PDB entry 7UKN | X-ray diffraction, 2.90 A resolution | chains A and B

== Chain A ==
Molecule: DNA damage-binding protein 1
Organism: Homo sapiens
UniProtKB: Q16531 (DDB1_HUMAN); residue numbers follow UniProt; this construct covers 1-1140
Sequence (1142 residues; each row starts with the number of its first residue; numbers below 1 keep their minus sign (Gly-1 is residue -1)):
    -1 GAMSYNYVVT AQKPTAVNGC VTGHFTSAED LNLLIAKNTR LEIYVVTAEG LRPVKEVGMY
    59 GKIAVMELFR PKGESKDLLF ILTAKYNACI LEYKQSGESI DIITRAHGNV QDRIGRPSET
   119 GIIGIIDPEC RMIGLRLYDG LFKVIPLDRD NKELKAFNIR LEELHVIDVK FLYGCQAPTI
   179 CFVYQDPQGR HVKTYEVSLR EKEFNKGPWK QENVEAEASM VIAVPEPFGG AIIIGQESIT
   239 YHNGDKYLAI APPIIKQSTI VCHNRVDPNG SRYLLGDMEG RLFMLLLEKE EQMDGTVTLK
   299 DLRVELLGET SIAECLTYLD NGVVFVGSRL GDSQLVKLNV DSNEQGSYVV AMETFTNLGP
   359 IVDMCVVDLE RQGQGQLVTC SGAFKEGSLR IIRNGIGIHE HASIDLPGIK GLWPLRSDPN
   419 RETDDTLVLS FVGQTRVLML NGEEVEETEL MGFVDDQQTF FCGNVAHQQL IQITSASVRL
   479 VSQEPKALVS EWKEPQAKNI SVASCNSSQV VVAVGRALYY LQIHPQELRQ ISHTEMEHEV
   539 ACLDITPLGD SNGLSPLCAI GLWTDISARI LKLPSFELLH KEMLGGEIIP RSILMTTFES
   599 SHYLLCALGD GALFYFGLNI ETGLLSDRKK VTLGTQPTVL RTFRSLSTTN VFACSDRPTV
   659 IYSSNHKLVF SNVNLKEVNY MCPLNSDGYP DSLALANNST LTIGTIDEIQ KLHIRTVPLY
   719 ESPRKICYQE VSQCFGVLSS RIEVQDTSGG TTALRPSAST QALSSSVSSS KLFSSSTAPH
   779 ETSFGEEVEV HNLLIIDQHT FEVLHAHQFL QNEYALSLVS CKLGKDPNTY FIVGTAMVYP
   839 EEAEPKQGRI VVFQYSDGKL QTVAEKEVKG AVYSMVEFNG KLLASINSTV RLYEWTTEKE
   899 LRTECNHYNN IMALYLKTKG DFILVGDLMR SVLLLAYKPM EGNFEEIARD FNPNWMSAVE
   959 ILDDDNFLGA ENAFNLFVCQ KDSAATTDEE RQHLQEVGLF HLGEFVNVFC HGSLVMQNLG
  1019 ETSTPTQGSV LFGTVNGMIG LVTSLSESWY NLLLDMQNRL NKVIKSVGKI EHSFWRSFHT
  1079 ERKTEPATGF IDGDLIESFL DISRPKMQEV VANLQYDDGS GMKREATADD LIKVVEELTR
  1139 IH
Unresolved in the structure: -1 to 1, 47, 289-294, 415-417, 439-455, 477-491, 546-552, 685, 747-748, 773-782, 1016-1022, 1112-1122
Construct notes: expression tag (-1 to 0)
Disulfide bonds: Cys18-Cys313

== Chain B ==
Molecule: H-Box Motif of pUL145
UniProtKB: F5HF44 (UL145_HCMVM); residues 25-37 here = UniProt positions 25-37
Sequence (13 residues; row label = number of the first residue in the row):
    25 NAVQLLCART RDG

== Chain A / chain B interface ==
Residue-residue contacts - 30 pairs, chain A then chain B:
  Arg327(A) - Arg35(B)
  Arg327(A) - Gly37(B)
  Val360(A) - Thr34(B)
  Ala381(A) - Arg35(B)
  Phe382(A) - Arg35(B)
  Arg722(A) - Cys31(B)  hydrogen bond
  Tyr812(A) - Val27(B)  hydrophobic
  Tyr812(A) - Gln28(B)  hydrogen bond
  Leu814(A) - Val27(B)  hydrophobic
  Val836(A) - Asn25(B)
  Val836(A) - Val27(B)  hydrophobic
  Val836(A) - Gln28(B)
  Tyr837(A) - Asn25(B)  hydrogen bond (backbone-side chain)
  Glu840(A) - Asn25(B)  hydrogen bond (backbone-side chain)
  Ala841(A) - Asn25(B)
  Ala841(A) - Ala26(B)  hydrogen bond (backbone-backbone)
  Pro843(A) - Val27(B)  hydrophobic
  Ala869(A) - Val27(B)  hydrophobic
  Tyr871(A) - Ala26(B)
  Tyr871(A) - Val27(B)
  Tyr871(A) - Leu30(B)  hydrophobic
  Met910(A) - Leu30(B)  hydrophobic
  Leu912(A) - Leu30(B)  hydrophobic
  Tyr913(A) - Arg33(B)  hydrogen bond
  Met954(A) - Arg33(B)  hydrogen bond (backbone-side chain)
  Phe1003(A) - Arg33(B)
  Asn1005(A) - Thr34(B)  hydrogen bond (side chain-backbone)
  Val1033(A) - Thr34(B)
  Val1033(A) - Arg35(B)
  Val1033(A) - Asp36(B)
Also at the interface, not in a pair above, chain A (26 interface residues in all): Leu328, Pro358, Pro838, Leu926, Ser955

== Summary ==
Chain A and chain B form an interface of 26 and 11 residues respectively, with 8 hydrogen bonds. Among the
polar pairs are Arg722(A)-Cys31(B), Tyr812(A)-Gln28(B) and Tyr837(A)-Asn25(B).
Here chain A is DNA damage-binding protein 1 (Homo sapiens) and chain B is H-Box Motif of pUL145. Entry 7UKN
(Crystal Structure of DDB1 in Complex with the H-Box Motif of pUL145) was determined by X-ray diffraction.
